PDB entry 1YE2 | X-ray diffraction, 1.80 A resolution | chains B and C of the 4 polymer chains in the assembly

== Chain B ==
Name: Hemoglobin beta chain
From: Homo sapiens
UniProtKB: P68871 (HBB_HUMAN); numbering as in UniProt (aligned over 1-146)
Chain sequence (146 residues; numbered 1 to 146; the number before each row is that of its first residue):
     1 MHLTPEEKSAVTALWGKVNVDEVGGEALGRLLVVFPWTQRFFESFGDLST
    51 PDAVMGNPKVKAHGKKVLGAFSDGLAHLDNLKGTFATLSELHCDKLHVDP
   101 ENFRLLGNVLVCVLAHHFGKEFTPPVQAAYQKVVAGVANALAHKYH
Differences from the reference sequence: engineered mutation Met-1 (Val in P68871), Phe-35 (Tyr in P68871)
Ion coordination: heme Fe: His-92 (together with oxygen molecule)
Ligand contacts: heme / oxygen molecule: Leu-31, Thr-38, Phe-41, Phe-42, Phe-45, His-63, Lys-66, Val-67, Ala-70, Phe-71, Phe-85, Leu-88, Leu-91, His-92, Leu-96, Val-98, Asn-102, Phe-103, Leu-106, Val-137, Leu-141

== Chain C ==
Name: Hemoglobin alpha chain
From: Homo sapiens
UniProtKB: P69905 (HBA_HUMAN); residue numbers follow UniProt; this construct covers 1-141
Chain sequence (141 residues; each row starts with the number of its first residue):
     1 VLSPADKTNVKAAWGKVGAHAGEYGAEALERMFLSFPTTKTYFPHFDLSH
    51 GSAQVKGHGKKVADALTNAVAHVDDMPNALSALSDLHAHKLRVDPVNFKL
   101 LSHCLLVTLAAHLPAEFTPAVHASLDKFLASVSTVLTSKYR
Ion coordination: heme Fe: His-87 (together with oxygen molecule)
Ligand contacts: heme / oxygen molecule: Leu-29, Met-32, Thr-39, Tyr-42, Phe-43, His-45, Phe-46, His-58, Lys-61, Val-62, Ala-65, Leu-66, Leu-83, Leu-86, His-87, Leu-91, Val-93, Asn-97, Phe-98, Leu-101, Leu-105, Val-132, Leu-136
UniProt features mapped onto this chain:
  - site: Lys-61 (Not glycated)

== Interface between chain B and chain C ==
Residue-residue contacts (24; chain B residue first):
  Val-34(B) / Arg-141(C)  hydrogen bond (backbone-side chain)
  Phe-35(B) / Arg-141(C)
  Pro-36(B) / Arg-141(C)
  Trp-37(B) / Arg-92(C)
  Trp-37(B) / Asp-94(C)  hydrogen bond
  Trp-37(B) / Pro-95(C)
  Trp-37(B) / Tyr-140(C)  hydrophobic
  Trp-37(B) / Arg-141(C)
  Arg-40(B) / Tyr-42(C)
  Arg-40(B) / Leu-91(C)  hydrogen bond (side chain-backbone)
  Arg-40(B) / Arg-92(C)  hydrogen bond (side chain-backbone)
  His-97(B) / Thr-41(C)
  His-97(B) / Pro-44(C)
  Asp-99(B) / Thr-41(C)
  Asp-99(B) / Tyr-42(C)  hydrogen bond
  Asp-99(B) / Asp-94(C)
  Asp-99(B) / Asn-97(C)
  Pro-100(B) / Thr-38(C)
  Glu-101(B) / Asp-94(C)
  Glu-101(B) / Val-96(C)
  Leu-105(B) / Asp-94(C)
  Tyr-145(B) / Thr-41(C)
  His-146(B) / Pro-37(C)
  His-146(B) / Lys-40(C)  hydrogen bond (backbone-side chain)
Interface residues without a listed pair, chain B (14 interface residues in all): Gln-39, Val-98

== In short ==
Chain B and chain C each contribute 14 residues to their interface, with 6 hydrogen bonds. Polar pairs include
Val-34(B)/Arg-141(C), Trp-37(B)/Asp-94(C) and Arg-40(B)/Leu-91(C). Ligands of chain B: heme / oxygen molecule.
Chain C binds heme / oxygen molecule.
Here chain B is Hemoglobin beta chain and chain C is Hemoglobin alpha chain, both from Homo sapiens. Entry
1YE2 (T-To-T(High) quaternary transitions in human hemoglobin: betaY35F oxy (2MM IHP, 20% PEG) (1 test set))
was determined by X-ray diffraction (same publication as 1XXT, 1XY0, 1XZ5, 1XZ7, 1XZU, 1XZV and 45 further
entries).
